Entry 7A15 (X-ray diffraction, 2.15 A resolution); this record covers chain A.

== Chain A ==
Protein: Methionine aminopeptidase 2
Source organism: Homo sapiens
Notes: EC 3.4.11.18
UniProtKB: P50579 (MAP2_HUMAN); residues 108-478 here = UniProt positions 108-478
Sequence (371 residues; numbered 108 to 478; the number before each row is that of its first residue):
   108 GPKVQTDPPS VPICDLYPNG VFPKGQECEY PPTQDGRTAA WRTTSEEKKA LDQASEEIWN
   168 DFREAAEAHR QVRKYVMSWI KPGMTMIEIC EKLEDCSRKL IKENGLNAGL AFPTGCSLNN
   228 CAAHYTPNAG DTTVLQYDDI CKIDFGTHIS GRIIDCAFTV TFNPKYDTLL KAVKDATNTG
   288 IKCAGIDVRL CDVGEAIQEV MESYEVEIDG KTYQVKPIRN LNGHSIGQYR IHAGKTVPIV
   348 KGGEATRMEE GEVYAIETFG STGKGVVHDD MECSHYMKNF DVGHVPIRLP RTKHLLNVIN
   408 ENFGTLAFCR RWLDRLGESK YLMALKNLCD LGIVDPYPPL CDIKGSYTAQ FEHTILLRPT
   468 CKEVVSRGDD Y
Unresolved in the structure: 108-109, 348-351
Disulfides: C228-C448
Metal / ion sites: Mn2+ site 1: D251, D262, E459; Mn2+ site 2: D262, H331, E364, E459 (together with QV5)
Ligand contacts: QV5 (5-chloranyl-6-fluoranyl-3-(4-piperazin-1-yl-2-propan-2-yloxy-phenyl)-1H-indole-2-carboxamide): F219, P220, H231, D262, L328, H331, I338, H339, E364, H382, Y383, M384, A414, Y444, L447, E459
Curated features (UniProtKB/Swiss-Prot):
  - binding site (substrate): H231, H339
  - binding site (a divalent metal cation): D251, D262, H331, E364, E459

== Overview ==
Chain A binds compound QV5. D251, D262 and E459 coordinate Mn2+ site 1. D262, H331, E364 and E459 form the
Mn2+ site 2. UniProt lists substrate-binding residues H231 and H339 and 5 divalent metal cation-binding
residues.
Chain A is Methionine aminopeptidase 2 (Homo sapiens); the structure, Crystal structure of human methionine
aminopeptidase-2 in complex with an inhibitor gsk2224863a (compound 42), was determined by X-ray diffraction,
deposited together with 7A12, 7A13, 7A14 and 7A16.
